Entry 4O4F (X-ray diffraction, 1.70 A resolution); this record covers chain A.

[Chain A]
Name: Inositol hexakisphosphate kinase
From: Entamoeba histolytica
Notes: EC 2.7.4.21
UniProtKB: N9UNA8 (N9UNA8_ENTHI); residue numbers follow UniProt; this construct covers 27-270
Amino-acid sequence (248 residues; row label = number of the first residue in the row):
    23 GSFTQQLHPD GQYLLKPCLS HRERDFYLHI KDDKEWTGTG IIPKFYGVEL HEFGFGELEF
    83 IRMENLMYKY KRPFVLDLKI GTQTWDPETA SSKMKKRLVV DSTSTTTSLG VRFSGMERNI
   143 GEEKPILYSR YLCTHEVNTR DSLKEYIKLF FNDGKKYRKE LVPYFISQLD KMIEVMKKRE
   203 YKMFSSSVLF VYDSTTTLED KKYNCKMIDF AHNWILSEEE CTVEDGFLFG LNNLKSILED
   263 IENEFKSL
Disordered / not traced: 29-30
Construct notes: expression tag (23-26)
Ion coordination: Mg2+: D231 (together with ATP)
Small-molecule neighbours:
  - ATP (adenosine-5'-triphosphate): G23, S24, F25, Q27, L36, K38, E45, P65, M85, E86, N87, L88, M89, V97, D99, L211, I230, D231, A233
  - inositol hexakisphosphate (IHP): G23, Q27, K101, K115, K118, R119, S136, R152, Y153
Reported in the primary citation:
  - Mg2+ coordination: D231
  - binding site for ATP: D231
  - binding site for inositol hexakisphosphate: K115, K118, R119, R152, Y153
  - contacts within the chain: R152-Y153 (cation-pi contact)
  - catalytic residues: K101 (by similarity / conservation)

[In short]
Chain A binds inositol hexakisphosphate and ATP. From the paper: the catalytic residue K101; a binding site
for inositol hexakisphosphate at K115, K118 and R119 among others.
Chain A is Inositol hexakisphosphate kinase (Entamoeba histolytica); the structure, Crystal Structure of an
Inositol hexakisphosphate kinase EhIP6KA in complexed with ATP and InsP6, was determined by X-ray diffraction
together with 4O4B, 4O4C, 4O4D and 4O4E from the same study.
